Entry 7PXD (electron microscopy, 4.00 A resolution); this record covers chains 1 and 2 of the 36 polymer chains in the assembly.

# Chain 1
Protein: AAA ATPase forming ring-shaped complexes
From: Mycobacterium tuberculosis
Reference sequence: A0A045JPX7 (A0A045JPX7_MYCTX); residues 1-609 here = UniProt positions 1-609
Sequence (609 residues; numbered 1 to 609; the number before each row is that of its first residue):
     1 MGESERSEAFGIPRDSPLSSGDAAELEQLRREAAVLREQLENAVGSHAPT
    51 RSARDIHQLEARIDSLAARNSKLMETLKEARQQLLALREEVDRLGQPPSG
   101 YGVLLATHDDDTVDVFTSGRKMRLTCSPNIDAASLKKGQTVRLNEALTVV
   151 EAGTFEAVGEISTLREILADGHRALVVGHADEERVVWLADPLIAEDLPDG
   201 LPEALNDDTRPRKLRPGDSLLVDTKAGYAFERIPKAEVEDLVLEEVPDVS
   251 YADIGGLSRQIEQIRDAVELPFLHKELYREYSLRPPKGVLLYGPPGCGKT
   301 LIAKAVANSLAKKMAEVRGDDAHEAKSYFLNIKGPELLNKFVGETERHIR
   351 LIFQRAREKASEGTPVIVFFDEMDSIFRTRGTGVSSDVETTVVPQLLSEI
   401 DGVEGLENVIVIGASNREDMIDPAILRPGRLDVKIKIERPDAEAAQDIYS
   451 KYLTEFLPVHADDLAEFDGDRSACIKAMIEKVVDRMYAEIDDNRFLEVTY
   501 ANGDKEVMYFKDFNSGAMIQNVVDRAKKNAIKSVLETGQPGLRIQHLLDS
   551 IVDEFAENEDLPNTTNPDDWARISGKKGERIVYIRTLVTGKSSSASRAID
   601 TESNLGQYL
Disordered / not traced: 1-604
What the authors report for this chain:
  - mutagenesis - K340A: decreased catalytic activity on PupDHFR

# Chain 2
Protein: Proteasome subunit alpha
From: Mycobacterium tuberculosis
Reference sequence: A0A655IUE1 (A0A655IUE1_MYCTX); numbering as in UniProt (aligned over 1-248)
Sequence (248 residues; row label = number of the first residue in the row):
     1 MSFPYFISPEQAMRERSELARKGIARAKSVVALAYAGGVLFVAENPSRSL
    51 QKISELYDRVGFAAAGKFNEFDNLRRGGIQFADTRGYAYDRRDVTGRQLA
   101 NVYAQTLGTIFTEQAKPYEVELCVAEVAHYGETKRPELYRITYDGSIADE
   151 PHFVVMGGTTEPIANALKESYAENASLTDALRIAVAALRAGSADTSGGDQ
   201 PTLGVASLEVAVLDANRPRRAFRRITGSALQALLVDQESPQSDGESSG
Disordered / not traced: 1-7, 191-202, 235-248

# How chain 1 and chain 2 interact
Pairs across the interface (17):
  Leu605(1) - Lys67(2)
  Gln607(1) - Lys67(2)
  Gln607(1) - Phe68(2)  hydrogen bond (backbone-backbone)
  Tyr608(1) - Gly23(2)
  Tyr608(1) - Arg26(2)  hydrogen bond
  Tyr608(1) - Gly66(2)
  Tyr608(1) - Lys67(2)
  Tyr608(1) - Glu119(2)  hydrogen bond
  Leu609(1) - Ala27(2)
  Leu609(1) - Lys28(2)  hydrogen bond (backbone-backbone)
  Leu609(1) - Asn45(2)
  Leu609(1) - Leu50(2)  hydrophobic
  Leu609(1) - Lys52(2)  hydrogen bond (backbone-side chain)
  Leu609(1) - Ala65(2)
  Leu609(1) - Gly66(2)  hydrogen bond (backbone-backbone)
  Leu609(1) - Phe68(2)  hydrophobic
  Leu609(1) - Phe71(2)  hydrophobic
Also at the interface, not in a pair above, chain 2 (15 interface residues in all): Gln51, Asn69

# Summary
4 residues of chain 1 and 15 residues of chain 2 are in contact, with 6 hydrogen bonds. Polar pairs include
Tyr608(1)-Arg26(2), Tyr608(1)-Glu119(2) and Leu609(1)-Lys52(2). The paper reports that K340A of chain 1
reduces catalytic activity on PupDHFR.
Chain 1 is AAA ATPase forming ring-shaped complexes and chain 2 is Proteasome subunit alpha, both from
Mycobacterium tuberculosis; the structure, Substrate-engaged mycobacterial Proteasome-associated ATPase in
complex with open-gate 20S CP - composite map (state B), was determined by electron microscopy (same
publication as 7PX9, 7PXA, 7PXB and 7PXC).
